Entry 8KB5 (electron microscopy, 2.26 A resolution); this record covers chains D and I of the 10 polymer chains in the assembly.

Chain D:
Molecule: Histone H2B type 1-J
Organism: Homo sapiens
UniProt: P06899 (H2B1J_HUMAN); residues 0-125 here correspond to UniProt positions 1-126 (UniProt number = residue number + 1)
Sequence (129 residues; row label = number of the first residue in the row; numbers below 1 keep their minus sign (Gly-3 is residue -3)):
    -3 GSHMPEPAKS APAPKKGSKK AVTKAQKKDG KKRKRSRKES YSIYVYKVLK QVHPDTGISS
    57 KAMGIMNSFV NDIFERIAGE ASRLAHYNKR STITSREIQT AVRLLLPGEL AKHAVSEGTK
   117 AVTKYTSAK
Unresolved in the structure: -3 to 32, 125
Construct notes: expression tag (-3 to -1)
UniProt features mapped onto this chain:
  - modified residue: Pro1 (N-acetylproline), Glu2 (ADP-ribosyl glutamic acid), Lys5 (N6-(2-hydroxyisobutyryl)lysine), Ser6 (ADP-ribosylserine), Lys11 (N6-(beta-hydroxybutyryl)lysine), Lys12 (N6-(2-hydroxyisobutyryl)lysine), Ser14 (Phosphoserine), Lys15 (N6-acetyllysine), Lys16 (N6-(beta-hydroxybutyryl)lysine), Lys20 (N6-(2-hydroxyisobutyryl)lysine), Lys23 (N6-(2-hydroxyisobutyryl)lysine), Lys24 (N6-(2-hydroxyisobutyryl)lysine), Lys34 (N6-(2-hydroxyisobutyryl)lysine), Glu35 (PolyADP-ribosyl glutamic acid), Ser36 (Phosphoserine), Lys43 (N6-(2-hydroxyisobutyryl)lysine), Lys46 (N6-(2-hydroxyisobutyryl)lysine), Lys57 (N6,N6-dimethyllysine), Arg79 (Dimethylated arginine), Lys85 (N6,N6,N6-trimethyllysine) and 6 more in UniProt
  - glycosylation: Ser112 (O-linked (GlcNAc) serine)
  - cross-link (Glycyl lysine isopeptide (Lys-Gly)): Lys5 (interchain with G-Cter in SUMO2), Lys20 (interchain with G-Cter in SUMO2), Lys34 (interchain with G-Cter in ubiquitin), Lys120 (interchain with G-Cter in ubiquitin)

Chain I:
Molecule: 145-nt DNA strand
Organism: synthetic construct
Sequence (145 nucleotides; each row starts with the number of its first residue; numbers below 1 keep their minus sign (DA-72 is residue -72)):
   -72 ATCACAATCC CGGTGCCGAG GCCGCTCAAT TGGTCGTAGA CAGCTCTAGC ACCGCTTAAA
   -12 CGCACGTACG GAATCCGTAC GTGCGTTTAA GCGGTGCTAG AGCTGTCTAC GACCAATTGA
    48 GCGGCCTCGG CACCGGGATT GTGAT

Interface between chain D and chain I:
Contacting residue pairs - 13 pairs, chain D then chain I:
  Arg33(D) - DC-46(I)  sugar contact
  Tyr42(D) - DG-53(I)  hydrogen bond to the phosphate
  Gly53(D) - DG-53(I)  phosphate contact
  Ile54(D) - DA-54(I)  sugar contact
  Ile54(D) - DG-53(I)  phosphate contact
  Ser55(D) - DA-54(I)  phosphate contact
  Ser56(D) - DA-54(I)  hydrogen bond to the phosphate
  Arg86(D) - DG-34(I)  sugar contact
  Arg86(D) - DA-33(I)  salt bridge to the phosphate
  Ser87(D) - DA-35(I)  hydrogen bond to the phosphate
  Ser87(D) - DG-34(I)  hydrogen bond to the phosphate
  Thr88(D) - DA-35(I)  phosphate contact
  Thr88(D) - DG-34(I)  hydrogen bond to the phosphate
Interface residues without a listed pair, chain D (10 interface residues in all): Lys85
Interface residues without a listed pair, chain I (7 interface residues in all): DG-52

Overview:
10 residues of chain D face 7 of chain I across their interface; the contacts include 5 hydrogen bonds and 1
salt bridge. Polar pairs include Tyr42(D)-DG-53(I), Ser56(D)-DA-54(I) and Ser87(D)-DA-35(I).
Chain D is Histone H2B type 1-J (Homo sapiens) and chain I is a 145-nt DNA strand (synthetic construct); the
structure, Cryo-EM structure of the human nucleosome containing H3.8, was determined by electron microscopy.
